PDB entry 8VTZ | X-ray diffraction, 2.30 A resolution | chains A and B

# Chain A (and B)
Protein: Methionyl-tRNA synthetase beta subunit
Source organism: Aquifex aeolicus
Notes: chain B of this document is another copy of the same molecule, construct and numbering; everything in this record applies to it too
Reference sequence: O66738 (O66738_AQUAE); residues 1-111 here = UniProt positions 1-111
Amino-acid sequence (113 residues; numbered -1 to 111; the number before each row is that of its first residue; numbers below 1 keep their minus sign (Gly-1 is residue -1)):
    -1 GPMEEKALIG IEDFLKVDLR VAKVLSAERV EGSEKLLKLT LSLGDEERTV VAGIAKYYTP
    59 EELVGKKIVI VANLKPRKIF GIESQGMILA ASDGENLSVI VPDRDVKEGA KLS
Construct notes: expression tag (-1 to 0)
What the authors report for this chain:
  - self-association interface (contacts with another copy of this molecule): Met1 to Val15, Ser90 to Ser111
  - mutagenesis - K33A, F78A, S82A, M85A: decreased binding to tRNA
  - mutagenesis - R75A: abolished binding to tRNA

# How chain A and chain B interact
Residue-residue contacts - 84 pairs, chain A then chain B:
  Lys4(A) - Leu13(B)
  Lys4(A) - Val15(B)
  Lys4(A) - Asp16(B)
  Lys4(A) - Ser111(B)  hydrogen bond (side chain-backbone)
  Ala5(A) - Asn71(B)  hydrogen bond (backbone-side chain)
  Leu6(A) - Asn71(B)
  Ile7(A) - Lys14(B)
  Ile7(A) - Asn71(B)  hydrogen bond (backbone-backbone)
  Ile7(A) - Leu72(B)
  Ile7(A) - Lys73(B)  hydrogen bond (backbone-backbone)
  Ile9(A) - Met85(B)  hydrophobic
  Phe12(A) - Val69(B)  hydrophobic
  Phe12(A) - Met85(B)  hydrophobic
  Phe12(A) - Leu87(B)  hydrophobic
  Leu13(A) - Lys4(B)  hydrogen bond (backbone-side chain)
  Lys14(A) - Ile7(B)
  Lys14(A) - Asp11(B)
  Val15(A) - Lys4(B)
  Val15(A) - Ile7(B)  hydrophobic
  Val15(A) - Asp11(B)
  Asp16(A) - Lys4(B)
  Tyr55(A) - Arg102(B)  hydrogen bond (backbone-side chain)
  Tyr56(A) - Asp101(B)  hydrogen bond
  Tyr56(A) - Arg102(B)  hydrogen bond
  Glu60(A) - Arg102(B)  salt bridge
  Lys64(A) - Asp101(B)  salt bridge
  Val67(A) - Ile98(B)  hydrophobic
  Val69(A) - Phe12(B)  hydrophobic
  Asn71(A) - Lys4(B)
  Asn71(A) - Ala5(B)  hydrogen bond (side chain-backbone)
  Asn71(A) - Leu6(B)
  Asn71(A) - Ile7(B)  hydrogen bond (backbone-backbone)
  Leu72(A) - Leu6(B)
  Leu72(A) - Ile7(B)
  Leu72(A) - Gly8(B)
  Leu72(A) - Ile9(B)
  Lys73(A) - Ile7(B)  hydrogen bond (backbone-backbone)
  Gln83(A) - Leu6(B)
  Met85(A) - Ile9(B)  hydrophobic
  Leu87(A) - Phe12(B)  hydrophobic
  Leu87(A) - Leu110(B)  hydrophobic
  Ala88(A) - Lys109(B)
  Ala88(A) - Leu110(B)
  Ala89(A) - Lys109(B)
  Ala89(A) - Leu110(B)  hydrophobic
  Ser90(A) - Ala108(B)
  Ser90(A) - Lys109(B)  hydrogen bond (backbone-backbone)
  Asp91(A) - Val104(B)
  Asp91(A) - Lys105(B)  hydrogen bond (side chain-backbone)
  Asn94(A) - Val104(B)
  Leu95(A) - Arg102(B)  hydrogen bond (backbone-side chain)
  Ser96(A) - Pro100(B)
  Ser96(A) - Asp101(B)  hydrogen bond (side chain-backbone)
  Ser96(A) - Arg102(B)  hydrogen bond (side chain-backbone)
  Val97(A) - Pro100(B)
  Val97(A) - Asp101(B)  hydrogen bond (backbone-backbone)
  Ile98(A) - Val67(B)  hydrophobic
  Ile98(A) - Ile98(B)  hydrophobic
  Ile98(A) - Val99(B)
  Ile98(A) - Leu110(B)  hydrophobic
  Val99(A) - Ile98(B)
  Val99(A) - Val99(B)  hydrogen bond (backbone-backbone)
  Pro100(A) - Ser96(B)
  Pro100(A) - Val97(B)
  Asp101(A) - Tyr56(B)  hydrogen bond
  Asp101(A) - Lys64(B)  salt bridge
  Asp101(A) - Ser96(B)  hydrogen bond (backbone-side chain)
  Asp101(A) - Val97(B)  hydrogen bond (backbone-backbone)
  Asp101(A) - Val99(B)
  Arg102(A) - Tyr55(B)  hydrogen bond (side chain-backbone)
  Arg102(A) - Tyr56(B)
  Arg102(A) - Glu60(B)  salt bridge
  Arg102(A) - Leu95(B)  hydrogen bond (side chain-backbone)
  Arg102(A) - Ser96(B)  hydrogen bond (backbone-side chain)
  Val104(A) - Asp91(B)
  Lys105(A) - Asp91(B)  hydrogen bond (backbone-side chain)
  Ala108(A) - Ser90(B)
  Lys109(A) - Ala88(B)
  Lys109(A) - Ala89(B)
  Lys109(A) - Ser90(B)  hydrogen bond (backbone-backbone)
  Leu110(A) - Ala88(B)
  Leu110(A) - Ala89(B)  hydrophobic
  Leu110(A) - Ile98(B)  hydrophobic
  Ser111(A) - Lys4(B)  hydrogen bond (backbone-side chain)
Other interface residues (no listed pair), chain A (47 interface residues in all): Pro0, Gly8, Asp11, Leu17, Val19, Pro74
Other interface residues (no listed pair), chain B (46 interface residues in all): Leu17, Val19, Pro74, Gln83, Asn94

# Overview
The interface between chain A and chain B involves 47 residues on one side and 46 on the other; the contacts
include 27 hydrogen bonds and 4 salt bridges. Polar contacts include Glu60(A)-Arg102(B), Lys64(A)-Asp101(B)
and Lys4(A)-Ser111(B). From the paper: K33A, F78A and S82A of chain A, among others, reduce binding to tRNA; a
self-association interface involving Met1(A) and Ser90(A); 5 substitutions were tested in all.
Both chains are Methionyl-tRNA synthetase beta subunit (Aquifex aeolicus). Entry 8VTZ (Crystal structure of
Aquifex aeolicus Trbp111) was determined by X-ray diffraction, deposited together with 8VU0.
